Entry 2OBQ (X-ray diffraction, 2.50 A resolution); this record covers chains A and D of the 4 polymer chains in the assembly.

== Chain A ==
Protein: Hepatitis C virus
Source organism: Hepatitis C virus
UniProt: Q9ELS8 (Q9ELS8_9HEPC); residues 1-181 here correspond to UniProt positions 1027-1207 (UniProt number = residue number + 1026)
Sequence (200 residues; each row starts with the number of its first residue; numbers below 1 keep their minus sign (Met-10 is residue -10)):
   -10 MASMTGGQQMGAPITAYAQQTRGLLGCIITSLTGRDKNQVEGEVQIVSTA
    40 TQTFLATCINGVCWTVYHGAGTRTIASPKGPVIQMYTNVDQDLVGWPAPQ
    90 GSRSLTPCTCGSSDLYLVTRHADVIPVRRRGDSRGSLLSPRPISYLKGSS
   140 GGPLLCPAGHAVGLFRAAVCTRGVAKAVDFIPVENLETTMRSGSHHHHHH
Disordered / not traced: -10 to 0, 181-189
Sequence notes: cloning artifact (-10 to 0, 182-183); conflict Arg119 (Gln1145 in Q9ELS8); expression tag (184-189)

== Chain D ==
Protein: Hepatitis C virus
Notes: engineered mutation(s): C22S
UniProt: P27958 (POLG_HCVH); residues 21-39 here correspond to UniProt positions 1677-1695 (UniProt number = residue number + 1656)
Sequence (23 residues; each row starts with the number of its first residue):
    19 KKGCVVIVGRIVLSGKPAIIPKK
Disordered / not traced: 19-20, 37-41
Sequence notes: cloning artifact (19-20, 40-41)

== Chain A / chain D interface ==
Pairs across the interface - 9 pairs, chain A then chain D:
  Thr4(A) with Leu31(D), hydrogen bond (side chain-backbone); Ser32(D)
  Ala5(A) with Ser32(D)
  Tyr6(A) with Ser32(D); Gly33(D); Lys34(D); Pro35(D)
  Ala7(A) with Lys34(D), hydrogen bond (backbone-side chain)
  Gln8(A) with Pro35(D)

== In short ==
Chain A and chain D each contribute 5 residues to their interface; the contacts include 2 hydrogen bonds.
Among the polar pairs are Thr4(A)-Leu31(D) and Ala7(A)-Lys34(D).
Here chain A is Hepatitis C virus (Hepatitis C virus) and chain D is Hepatitis C virus. Entry 2OBQ (Discovery
of the HCV NS3/4A Protease Inhibitor SCH503034. Key Steps in Structure-Based Optimization) was determined by
X-ray diffraction (same publication as 2O8M, 2OBO, 2OC0, 2OC1, 2OC7 and 2OC8).
